PDB entry 7O71 | electron microscopy, 2.40 A resolution | chains L and 6 of the 42 polymer chains in the assembly

# Chain L
Name: NADH-ubiquinone oxidoreductase chain 4L
From: Yarrowia lipolytica
Notes: EC 7.1.1.2
Reference sequence: S5U4U1 (S5U4U1_YARLL); numbering as in UniProt (aligned over 1-89)
Amino-acid sequence (89 residues; each row starts with the number of its first residue):
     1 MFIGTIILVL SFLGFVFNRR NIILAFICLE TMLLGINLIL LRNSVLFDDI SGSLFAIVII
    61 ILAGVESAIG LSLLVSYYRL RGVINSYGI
Modified positions: M1 (N-formylmethionine; FME)
Small-molecule neighbours: Phosphatidylinositol (T7X): L8, V9, F12

# Chain 6
Name: NADH-ubiquinone oxidoreductase chain 6
From: Yarrowia lipolytica
Notes: EC 7.1.1.2
Reference sequence: S5U3X7 (S5U3X7_YARLL); residues 2-185 here correspond to UniProt positions 1-184 (UniProt number = residue number - 1)
Amino-acid sequence (185 residues; row label = number of the first residue in the row):
     1 MMYLTYYFIE ITIFLAILCT IFIISAKNPM VSILYMIALF VIAAMYLYLI GLGIFSLLYI
    61 MIYIGAIAVL FLFIITLLDI NSTELSVKSN IRDLPLVLIS LIVLTISGLM IYSNDSILIN
   121 KLLEAFGNDY NTIITQDWFN IENTTLLTTI GNVLLTNNAF ILLVLAIVLL LGIIGPISIT
   181 MKHKE
Not modelled in the structure: 185
Modified positions: M1 (N-formylmethionine; FME)
Construct notes: insertion (1)
Small-molecule neighbours:
  - 1,2-Distearoyl-sn-glycerophosphoethanolamine (3PE), molecule 1: F8, I11, T12, A44, M45, Y48, L49, G53, S56, L57, I60
  - 1,2-Distearoyl-sn-glycerophosphoethanolamine (3PE), molecule 2: L15, L18, C19, K27, V31, L34, Y35, I37, A38, V41, I42
  - Phosphatidylinositol (T7X): V103, L104, I106, S107, G108, M110, I111
What the authors report for this chain:
  - conformationally variable residues (side-chain flip): I62 (from molecular simulation)

# Chain L / chain 6 interface
Contacting residue pairs (100; chain L residue first):
  M1(L) with Y46(6); Y112(6)
  F2(L) with L109(6), hydrophobic; A125(6); F126(6), hydrophobic
  I3(L) with T12(6); I13(6), hydrophobic; A16(6), hydrophobic; Y46(6)
  I6(L) with I17(6), hydrophobic
  I7(L) with L39(6), hydrophobic
  V9(L) with T105(6)
  L10(L) with T20(6); I24(6); L101(6), hydrophobic
  F12(L) with L104(6), hydrophobic
  L13(L) with L101(6), hydrophobic
  G14(L) with I24(6)
  F17(L) with D93(6); L96(6), hydrophobic; V97(6), hydrophobic
  R19(L) with T83(6), hydrogen bond (backbone-side chain); R92(6); D93(6), salt bridge
  R20(L) with I24(6), hydrogen bond (side chain-backbone); S25(6); A26(6), hydrogen bond (side chain-backbone); K27(6), hydrogen bond (side chain-backbone); N81(6); S82(6), hydrogen bond (backbone-side chain); T83(6), hydrogen bond (side chain-backbone); E84(6); L85(6)
  N21(L) with N81(6); S82(6), hydrogen bond
  I23(L) with I75(6), hydrophobic; I80(6), hydrophobic
  L24(L) with I23(6); I24(6), hydrophobic; S32(6)
  F26(L) with F71(6), hydrophobic
  I27(L) with I23(6), hydrophobic; S32(6); I33(6), hydrophobic; M36(6), hydrophobic; F71(6), hydrophobic
  E30(L) with I67(6); F71(6)
  T31(L) with L39(6)
  L34(L) with F40(6), hydrophobic; A43(6), hydrophobic; Y59(6)
  N37(L) with Y59(6), hydrogen bond
  L38(L) with L47(6), hydrophobic
  I39(L) with Y112(6)
  L41(L) with L47(6), hydrophobic; L52(6), hydrophobic; F55(6), hydrophobic
  R42(L) with I50(6)
  V45(L) with I50(6); L52(6), hydrophobic
  I50(L) with L146(6), hydrophobic; T149(6); I150(6), hydrophobic
  S53(L) with F55(6)
  L54(L) with L154(6), hydrophobic; N158(6)
  I57(L) with F55(6), hydrophobic; L58(6), hydrophobic
  V58(L) with L165(6), hydrophobic
  I59(L) with Y63(6)
  I60(L) with F55(6), hydrophobic; I62(6), hydrophobic; Y63(6)
  L62(L) with L165(6), hydrophobic; V168(6), hydrophobic
  A63(L) with Y63(6)
  V65(L) with V168(6); L169(6), hydrophobic; G172(6)
  S67(L) with I67(6)
  L71(L) with L70(6), hydrophobic; I74(6), hydrophobic
  S72(L) with P176(6); I179(6)
  L73(L) with I179(6), hydrophobic
  S76(L) with I179(6)
  Y78(L) with L78(6), hydrophobic; D79(6)
  R79(L) with T180(6), hydrogen bond (side chain-backbone); K182(6)
  V83(L) with D79(6); N81(6)
  I84(L) with D79(6), hydrogen bond (backbone-backbone); I80(6), hydrophobic; N81(6), hydrogen bond (backbone-backbone)
  N85(L) with N81(6)
  S86(L) with N81(6), hydrogen bond (side chain-backbone); S82(6); T83(6)
Interface residues without a listed pair, chain L (58 interface residues in all): T5, S11, A56, I61, G64, A68, I69, L74, V75, G82
Interface residues without a listed pair, chain 6 (70 interface residues in all): P29, S89, N90, S100, G108, V153, I161, L171

# In short
58 residues of chain L face 70 of chain 6 across their interface; the contacts include 12 hydrogen bonds and 1
salt bridge. Polar pairs include R19(L)-D93(6), R19(L)-T83(6) and R20(L)-I24(6). Phosphatidylinositol is bound
between chain L and chain 6. Bound to chain 6: 1,2-Distearoyl-sn-glycerophosphoethanolamine. From the paper:
conformational variability at I62(6).
Chain L is NADH-ubiquinone oxidoreductase chain 4L and chain 6 is NADH-ubiquinone oxidoreductase chain 6, both
from Yarrowia lipolytica; the structure, Cryo-EM structure of a respiratory complex I, was determined by
electron microscopy together with 7O6Y from the same study.
